7U0H - chains 1 and P of the 49 polymer chains in the assembly; structure by electron microscopy, 2.76 A resolution.

Chain 1:
Molecule: 25S rRNA
Organism: Saccharomyces cerevisiae BY4741
Sequence (3396 nucleotides; each row starts with the number of its first residue):
     1 GUUUGACCUCAAAUCAGGUAGGAGUACCCGCUGAACUUAAGCAUAUCAAU
    51 AAGCGGAGGAAAAGAAACCAACCGGGAUUGCCUUAGUAACGGCGAGUGAA
   101 GCGGCAAAAGCUCAAAUUUGAAAUCUGGUACCUUCGGUGCCCGAGUUGUA
   151 AUUUGGAGAGGGCAACUUUGGGGCCGUUCCUUGUCUAUGUUCCUUGGAAC
   201 AGGACGUCAUAGAGGGUGAGAAUCCCGUGUGGCGAGGAGUGCGGUUCUUU
   251 GUAAAGUGCCUUCGAAGAGUCGAGUUGUUUGGGAAUGCAGCUCUAAGUGG
   301 GUGGUAAAUUCCAUCUAAAGCUAAAUAUUGGCGAGAGACCGAUAGCGAAC
   351 AAGUACAGUGAUGGAAAGAUGAAAAGAACUUUGAAAAGAGAGUGAAAAAG
   401 UACGUGAAAUUGUUGAAAGGGAAGGGCAUUUGAUCAGACAUGGUGUUUUG
   451 UGCCCUCUGCUCCUUGUGGGUAGGGGAAUCUCGCAUUUCACUGGGCCAGC
   501 AUCAGUUUUGGUGGCAGGAUAAAUCCAUAGGAAUGUAGCUUGCCUCGGUA
   551 AGUAUUAUAGCCUGUGGGAAUACUGCCAGCUGGGACUGAGGACUGCGACG
   601 UAAGUCAAGGAUGCUGGCAUAAUGGUUAUAUGCCGCCCGUCUUGAAACAC
   651 GGACCAAGGAGUCUAACGUCUAUGCGAGUGUUUGGGUGUAAAACCCAUAC
   701 GCGUAAUGAAAGUGAACGUAGGUUGGGGCCUCGCAAGAGGUGCACAAUCG
   751 ACCGAUCCUGAUGUCUUCGGAUGGAUUUGAGUAAGAGCAUAGCUGUUGGG
   801 ACCCGAAAGAUGGUGAACUAUGCCUGAAUAGGGUGAAGCCAGAGGAAACU
   851 CUGGUGGAGGCUCGUAGCGGUUCUGACGUGCAAAUCGAUCGUCGAAUUUG
   901 GGUAUAGGGGCGAAAGACUAAUCGAACCAUCUAGUAGCUGGUUCCUGCCG
   951 AAGUUUCCCUCAGGAUAGCAGAAGCUCGUAUCAGUUUUAUGAGGUAAAGC
  1001 GAAUGAUUAGAGGUUCCGGGGUCGAAAUGACCUUGACCUAUUCUCAAACU
  1051 UUAAAUAUGUAAGAAGUCCUUGUUACUUAAUUGAACGUGGACAUUUGAAU
  1101 GAAGAGCUUUUAGUGGGCCAUUUUUGGUAAGCAGAACUGGCGAUGCGGGA
  1151 UGAACCGAACGUAGAGUUAAGGUGCCGGAAUACACGCUCAUCAGACACCA
  1201 CAAAAGGUGUUAGUUCAUCUAGACAGCCGGACGGUGGCCAUGGAAGUCGG
  1251 AAUCCGCUAAGGAGUGUGUAACAACUCACCGGCCGAAUGAACUAGCCCUG
  1301 AAAAUGGAUGGCGCUCAAGCGUGUUACCUAUACUCUACCGUCAGGGUUGA
  1351 UAUGAUGCCCUGACGAGUAGGCAGGCGUGGAGGUCAGUGACGAAGCCUAG
  1401 ACCGUAAGGUCGGGUCGAACGGCCUCUAGUGCAGAUCUUGGUGGUAGUAG
  1451 CAAAUAUUCAAAUGAGAACUUUGAAGACUGAAGUGGGGAAAGGUUCCACG
  1501 UCAACAGCAGUUGGACGUGGGUUAGUCGAUCCUAAGAGAUGGGGAAGCUC
  1551 CGUUUCAAAGGCCUGAUUUUAUGCAGGCCACCAUCGAAAGGGAAUCCGGU
  1601 UAAGAUUCCGGAACCUGGAUAUGGAUUCUUCACGGUAACGUAACUGAAUG
  1651 UGGAGACGUCGGCGCGAGCCCUGGGAGGAGUUAUCUUUUCUUCUUAACAG
  1701 CUUAUCACCCCGGAAUUGGUUUAUCCGGAGAUGGGGUCUUAUGGCUGGAA
  1751 GAGGCCAGCACCUUUGCUGGCUCCGGUGCGCUUGUGACGGCCCGUGAAAA
  1801 UCCACAGGAAGGAAUAGUUUUCAUGCCAGGUCGUACUGAUAACCGCAGCA
  1851 GGUCUCCAAGGUGAACAGCCUCUAGUUGAUAGAAUAAUGUAGAUAAGGGA
  1901 AGUCGGCAAAAUAGAUCCGUAACUUCGGGAUAAGGAUUGGCUCUAAGGGU
  1951 CGGGUAGUGAGGGCCUUGGUCAGACGCAGCGGGCGUGCUUGUGGACUGCU
  2001 UGGUGGGGCUUGCUCUGCUAGGCGGACUACUUGCGUGCCUUGUUGUAGAC
  2051 GGCCUUGGUAGGUCUCUUGUAGACCGUCGCUUGCUACAAUUAACGAUCAA
  2101 CUUAGAACUGGUACGGACAAGGGGAAUCUGACUGUCUAAUUAAAACAUAG
  2151 CAUUGCGAUGGUCAGAAAGUGAUGUUGACGCAAUGUGAUUUCUGCCCAGU
  2201 GCUCUGAAUGUCAAAGUGAAGAAAUUCAACCAAGCGCGGGUAAACGGCGG
  2251 GAGUAACUAUGACUCUCUUAAGGUAGCCAAAUGCCUCGUCAUCUAAUUAG
  2301 UGACGCGCAUGAAUGGAUUAACGAGAUUCCCACUGUCCCUAUCUACUAUC
  2351 UAGCGAAACCACAGCCAAGGGAACGGGCUUGGCAGAAUCAGCGGGGAAAG
  2401 AAGACCCUGUUGAGCUUGACUCUAGUUUGACAUUGUGAAGAGACAUAGAG
  2451 GGUGUAGAAUAAGUGGGAGCUUCGGCGCCAGUGAAAUACCACUACCUUUA
  2501 UAGUUUCUUUACUUAUUCAAUGAAGCGGAGCUGGAAUUCAUUUUCCACGU
  2551 UCUAGCAUUCAAGGUCCCAUUCGGGGCUGAUCCGGGUUGAAGACAUUGUC
  2601 AGGUGGGGAGUUUGGCUGGGGCGGCACAUCUGUUAAACGAUAACGCAGAU
  2651 GUCCUAAGGGGGGCUCAUGGAGAACAGAAAUCUCCAGUAGAACAAAAGGG
  2701 UAAAAGCCCCCUUGAUUUUGAUUUUCAGUGUGAAUACAAACCAUGAAAGU
  2751 GUGGCCUAUCGAUCCUUUAGUCCCUCGGAAUUUGAGGCUAGAGGUGCCAG
  2801 AAAAGUUACCACAGGGAUAACUGGCUUGUGGCAGUCAAGCGUUCAUAGCG
  2851 ACAUUGCUUUUUGAUUCUUCGAUGUCGGCUCUUCCUAUCAUACCGAAGCA
  2901 GAAUUCGGUAAGCGUUGGAUUGUUCACCCACUAAUAGGGAACGUGAGCUG
  2951 GGUUUAGACCGUCGUGAGACAGGUUAGUUUUACCCUACUGAUGAAUGUUA
  3001 CCGCAAUAGUAAUUGAACUUAGUACGAGAGGAACAGUUCAUUCGGAUAAU
  3051 UGGUUUUUGCGGCUGUCUGAUCAGGCAUUGCCGCGAAGCUACCAUCCGCU
  3101 GGAUUAUGGCUGAACGCCUCUAAGUCAGAAUCCAUGCUAGAACGCGGUGA
  3151 UUUCUUUGCUCCACACAAUAUAGAUGGAUACGAAUAAGGCGUCCUUGUGG
  3201 CGUCGCUGAACCAUAGCAGGCUAGCAACGGUGCACUUGGCGGAAAGGCCU
  3251 UGGGUGCUUGCUGGCGAAUUGCAAUGUCAUUUUGCGUGGGGAUAAAUCAU
  3301 UUGUAUACGACUUAGAUGUACAACGGGGUAUUGUAAGCAGUAGAGUAGCC
  3351 UUGUUGUUACGAUCUGCUGAGAUUAAGCCUUUGUUGUCUGAUUUGU
Disordered / not traced: 1004-1046, 1063-1097, 1350-1353, 1977-2045, 2060-2075, 2193-2315, 2397-2404, 2418-2766, 2792-2802, 2867-2870, 2942-2946, 2951-2956, 2981

Chain P:
Molecule: 60S ribosomal protein L17-A
Organism: Saccharomyces cerevisiae BY4741
Reference sequence: P05740 (RL17A_YEAST); residue numbers follow UniProt; this construct covers 1-184
Amino-acid sequence (184 residues; numbered 1 to 184; the number before each row is that of its first residue):
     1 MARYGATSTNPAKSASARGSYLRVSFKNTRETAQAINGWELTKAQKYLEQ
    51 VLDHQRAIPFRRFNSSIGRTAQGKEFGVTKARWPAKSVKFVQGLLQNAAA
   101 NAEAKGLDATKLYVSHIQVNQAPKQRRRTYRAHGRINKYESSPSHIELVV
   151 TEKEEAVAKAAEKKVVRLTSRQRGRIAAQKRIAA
Disordered / not traced: 1, 130-136, 157-162
UniProt features mapped onto this chain:
  - modified residue: Thr70 (Phosphothreonine)
  - cross-link: Lys46 (Glycyl lysine isopeptide (Lys-Gly) (interchain with G-Cter in ubiquitin))

How chain 1 and chain P interact:
Contacting residue pairs (131; chain 1 residue first):
  U382(1) with Asn97(P), hydrogen bond to the base; Ala100(P), sugar contact
  G388(1) with Tyr4(P), phosphate contact; Ser16(P), sugar contact; Ala17(P), sugar contact; Arg18(P), sugar contact; Asn97(P), hydrogen bond to the sugar; Asn101(P), hydrogen bond to the base
  A389(1) with Tyr4(P), hydrogen bond to the phosphate; Ser16(P), sugar contact; Arg18(P), phosphate contact; Asn101(P), hydrogen bond to the sugar
  A398(1) with Arg3(P), hydrogen bond to the base
  A402(1) with Tyr21(P), stacking on the base
  U411(1) with Phe26(P), sugar contact; Gln121(P), hydrogen bond to the sugar
  G412(1) with Phe26(P), sugar contact; Arg30(P), phosphate contact; Arg62(P), salt bridge to the phosphate; Phe63(P), phosphate contact; Gln118(P), hydrogen bond to the base; Val119(P), hydrogen bond to the sugar
  U413(1) with Ala6(P), base contact; Arg30(P), salt bridge to the phosphate; Gln34(P), hydrogen bond to the phosphate; Asn37(P), phosphate contact; Arg62(P), salt bridge to the phosphate; His116(P), sugar contact; Ile117(P), sugar contact; Gln118(P), sugar contact
  U414(1) with Asn37(P), hydrogen bond to the phosphate
  G617(1) with Thr169(P), sugar contact; Ser170(P), sugar contact; Arg171(P), sugar contact
  C618(1) with Leu168(P), phosphate contact; Thr169(P), phosphate contact; Ser170(P), phosphate contact; Arg173(P), salt bridge to the phosphate
  A619(1) with Arg167(P), salt bridge to the phosphate
  U620(1) with Arg167(P), salt bridge to the phosphate
  U879(1) with Asn137(P), base contact
  G1443(1) with Gln121(P), phosphate contact; Lys124(P), salt bridge to the phosphate
  A1446(1) with Lys27(P), hydrogen bond to the sugar; Ser65(P), sugar contact
  G1447(1) with Ser25(P), hydrogen bond to the base; Lys27(P), salt bridge to the phosphate; Asn28(P), base contact; Phe63(P), sugar contact; Asn64(P), hydrogen bond to the phosphate; Ser65(P), hydrogen bond to the phosphate; Arg82(P), sugar contact; Ser142(P), base contact
  U1448(1) with Ser65(P), sugar contact; Ser66(P), sugar contact; Ile67(P), phosphate contact; Arg82(P), salt bridge to the phosphate
  C1505(1) with Arg127(P), phosphate contact
  A1506(1) with Arg127(P), salt bridge to the phosphate
  G1507(1) with Thr129(P), hydrogen bond to the base; Tyr139(P), base contact
  C1508(1) with Arg127(P), salt bridge to the phosphate
  C2350(1) with Gly68(P), phosphate contact
  U2351(1) with His54(P), sugar contact; Gly68(P), hydrogen bond to the phosphate; Arg82(P), salt bridge to the phosphate; Trp83(P), phosphate contact
  A2352(1) with Arg82(P), salt bridge to the phosphate; Trp83(P), hydrogen bond to the phosphate; Pro84(P), phosphate contact; Ala85(P), hydrogen bond to the phosphate
  G2353(1) with Pro84(P), phosphate contact; Ala85(P), hydrogen bond to the phosphate; Lys86(P), hydrogen bond to the phosphate
  C2354(1) with Lys86(P), salt bridge to the phosphate; Arg127(P), hydrogen bond to the phosphate; Tyr139(P), hydrogen bond to the sugar
  G2355(1) with Arg127(P), salt bridge to the phosphate; Tyr139(P), sugar contact; Glu140(P), phosphate contact; Ser141(P), phosphate contact
  A2356(1) with Asn137(P), sugar contact; Lys138(P), sugar contact; Tyr139(P), phosphate contact; Glu140(P), hydrogen bond to the phosphate
  A2357(1) with Asn137(P), sugar contact; Lys138(P), phosphate contact
  U2388(1) with Arg69(P), base contact; Lys80(P), hydrogen bond to the phosphate
  C2389(1) with Ser65(P), phosphate contact; Ser66(P), hydrogen bond to the phosphate; Arg69(P), base contact; Lys80(P), salt bridge to the phosphate
  A2390(1) with Ser66(P), hydrogen bond to the phosphate
  A2991(1) with Arg69(P), hydrogen bond to the base
  U2992(1) with Arg69(P), sugar contact; Thr79(P), sugar contact
  A2994(1) with Gly77(P), sugar contact
  C3217(1) with Ile182(P), base contact
  A3268(1) with Arg181(P), salt bridge to the phosphate
  U3270(1) with Ser170(P), sugar contact; Arg171(P), sugar contact; Gly174(P), base contact; Arg175(P), base contact; Ala178(P), base contact
  G3271(1) with Ser170(P), hydrogen bond to the phosphate; Arg171(P), phosphate contact
  A3274(1) with Arg171(P), hydrogen bond to the base
  G3276(1) with Thr169(P), hydrogen bond to the base; Arg171(P), hydrogen bond to the base; Gln172(P), base contact; Arg175(P), sugar contact
  U3277(1) with Gln172(P), hydrogen bond to the base; Arg175(P), salt bridge to the phosphate
  U3297(1) with Lys74(P), phosphate contact
  C3298(1) with Gln55(P), hydrogen bond to the sugar; Ala71(P), sugar contact; Gln72(P), phosphate contact; Lys74(P), salt bridge to the phosphate
  A3299(1) with Gln55(P), hydrogen bond to the sugar; Gln72(P), hydrogen bond to the phosphate
  A3307(1) with Arg69(P), base contact
  C3308(1) with Arg69(P), hydrogen bond to the sugar
  G3309(1) with Arg69(P), phosphate contact; Ala71(P), phosphate contact; Thr79(P), hydrogen bond to the sugar
  A3310(1) with Ala71(P), phosphate contact; Lys74(P), salt bridge to the phosphate
  A3391(1) with Gln50(P), hydrogen bond to the sugar
  U3392(1) with Arg56(P), sugar contact; Glu75(P), hydrogen bond to the sugar
Other interface residues (no listed pair), chain 1 (57 interface residues in all): A386, A387, A621, A1504, C2984
Other interface residues (no listed pair), chain P (73 interface residues in all): Gly5, Leu22, Arg23, Thr70, Gln96, Asn120

In short:
Chain 1 and chain P form an interface of 57 and 73 residues respectively; the contacts include 40 hydrogen
bonds, 20 salt bridges and 1 aromatic stacking contact. Among the polar pairs are U382(1)-Asn97(P),
G388(1)-Asn101(P) and A398(1)-Arg3(P).
Chain 1 is 25S rRNA and chain P is 60S ribosomal protein L17-A, both from Saccharomyces cerevisiae BY4741; the
structure, State NE1 nucleolar 60S ribosome biogenesis intermediate - Overall model, was determined by
electron microscopy (same publication as 7NAD and 7R72).
